Entry 4P2S (X-ray diffraction, 1.94 A resolution); this record covers chains C and D of the 6 polymer chains in the assembly.

Chain C (and D):
Molecule: Putative propanediol utilization protein PduA
Organism: Salmonella enterica subsp. enterica serovar Saintpaul str. SARA26
Notes: chain D of this document is another copy of the same molecule, construct and numbering; everything in this record applies to it too
UniProt: V1FW89 (V1FW89_SALET); residue numbers follow UniProt; this construct covers 1-94
Amino-acid sequence (101 residues; row label = number of the first residue in the row; numbers below 1 keep their minus sign (Met-6 is residue -6)):
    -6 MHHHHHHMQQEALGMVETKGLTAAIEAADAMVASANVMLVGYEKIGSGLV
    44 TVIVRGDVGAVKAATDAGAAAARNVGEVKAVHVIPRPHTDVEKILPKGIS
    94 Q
Disordered / not traced: -6 to 3, 91-94 (chain D: -6 to 2, 91-94)
Sequence notes: initiating methionine (-6); expression tag (-5 to 0); engineered mutation Ala26 (Lys in V1FW89)
Reported in the primary citation:
  - mutagenesis - K26A, N29A, R79A: increased growth in response to limiting B12
  - mutagenesis - K26A: decreased growth in response to higher B12 concentrations
  - mutagenesis - K26A: abolished stability
  - mutagenesis - N29A, R79A: decreased stability
  - mutagenesis - N29A, R79A: increased catalytic activity
  - mutagenesis - K37A, K55A: unchanged catalytic activity
  - mutagenesis - K37A, K55A: decreased growth in response to limiting B12

Chain C / chain D interface:
Contacting residue pairs - 41 pairs, chain C then chain D:
  Gly13(C) - Glu10(D)
  Gly13(C) - Ile38(D)
  Leu14(C) - Glu10(D)  hydrogen bond (backbone-side chain)
  Leu14(C) - Glu36(D)
  Leu14(C) - Ile38(D)
  Leu14(C) - Thr44(D)
  Thr15(C) - Met8(D)
  Thr15(C) - Glu10(D)  hydrogen bond (backbone-side chain)
  Thr15(C) - Thr44(D)
  Thr15(C) - Ala73(D)
  Thr15(C) - His75(D)
  Ile18(C) - Leu6(D)  hydrophobic
  Ile18(C) - Met8(D)  hydrophobic
  Ile18(C) - Ile77(D)  hydrophobic
  Ile18(C) - Pro89(D)
  Glu19(C) - His75(D)  salt bridge
  Glu19(C) - Ile77(D)
  Ala21(C) - Ile87(D)
  Asp22(C) - Ile77(D)
  Asp22(C) - Pro80(D)
  Asp22(C) - His81(D)  salt bridge
  Asp22(C) - Ile87(D)
  Val25(C) - His81(D)
  Val25(C) - Ile87(D)  hydrophobic
  Ala26(C) - His81(D)
  Met31(C) - Lys86(D)
  Leu32(C) - Lys86(D)  hydrogen bond (backbone-side chain)
  Tyr35(C) - Ile87(D)  hydrogen bond (side chain-backbone)
  Tyr35(C) - Leu88(D)
  Tyr35(C) - Pro89(D)
  Lys37(C) - Glu36(D)  salt bridge
  Lys37(C) - Lys37(D)  hydrogen bond (side chain-backbone)
  Lys37(C) - Ile38(D)
  Gly39(C) - Ile38(D)
  Ser40(C) - Ile38(D)
  Ser40(C) - Ser40(D)  hydrogen bond (backbone-side chain)
  Gly41(C) - Ile38(D)  hydrogen bond (backbone-backbone)
  Gly41(C) - Gly39(D)
  Gly41(C) - Ser40(D)
  Val43(C) - Ile38(D)  hydrophobic
  Val68(C) - His75(D)
Also at the interface, not in a pair above, chain C (20 interface residues in all): Lys12, Leu42
Also at the interface, not in a pair above, chain D (21 interface residues in all): Leu42, Ile46, Arg79

Overview:
20 residues of chain C face 21 of chain D across their interface, with 7 hydrogen bonds and 3 salt bridges.
Among the polar pairs are Glu19(C)-His75(D), Asp22(C)-His81(D) and Lys37(C)-Glu36(D). The paper reports that
K26A, N29A and R79A of chain C increase growth in response to limiting B12; N29A and R79A of chain C reduce
stability.
Both chains are Putative propanediol utilization protein PduA (Salmonella enterica subsp. enterica serovar
Saintpaul str. SARA26). Entry 4P2S (Alanine Scanning Mutagenesis Identifies an Asparagine-Arginine-Lysine
Triad Essential to Assembly of the Shell of the Pdu ...) was determined by X-ray diffraction together with
4PPD from the same study.
